PDB entry 7JSN | electron microscopy, 3.20 A resolution | chains A and D of the 6 polymer chains in the assembly

Chain A:
Protein: Rod cGMP-specific 3', 5'-cyclic phosphodiesterase subunit alpha
Organism: Bos taurus
Notes: EC 3.1.4.35
Reference sequence: P11541 (PDE6A_BOVIN); residues 1-859 here = UniProt positions 1-859
Chain sequence (859 residues; each row starts with the number of its first residue):
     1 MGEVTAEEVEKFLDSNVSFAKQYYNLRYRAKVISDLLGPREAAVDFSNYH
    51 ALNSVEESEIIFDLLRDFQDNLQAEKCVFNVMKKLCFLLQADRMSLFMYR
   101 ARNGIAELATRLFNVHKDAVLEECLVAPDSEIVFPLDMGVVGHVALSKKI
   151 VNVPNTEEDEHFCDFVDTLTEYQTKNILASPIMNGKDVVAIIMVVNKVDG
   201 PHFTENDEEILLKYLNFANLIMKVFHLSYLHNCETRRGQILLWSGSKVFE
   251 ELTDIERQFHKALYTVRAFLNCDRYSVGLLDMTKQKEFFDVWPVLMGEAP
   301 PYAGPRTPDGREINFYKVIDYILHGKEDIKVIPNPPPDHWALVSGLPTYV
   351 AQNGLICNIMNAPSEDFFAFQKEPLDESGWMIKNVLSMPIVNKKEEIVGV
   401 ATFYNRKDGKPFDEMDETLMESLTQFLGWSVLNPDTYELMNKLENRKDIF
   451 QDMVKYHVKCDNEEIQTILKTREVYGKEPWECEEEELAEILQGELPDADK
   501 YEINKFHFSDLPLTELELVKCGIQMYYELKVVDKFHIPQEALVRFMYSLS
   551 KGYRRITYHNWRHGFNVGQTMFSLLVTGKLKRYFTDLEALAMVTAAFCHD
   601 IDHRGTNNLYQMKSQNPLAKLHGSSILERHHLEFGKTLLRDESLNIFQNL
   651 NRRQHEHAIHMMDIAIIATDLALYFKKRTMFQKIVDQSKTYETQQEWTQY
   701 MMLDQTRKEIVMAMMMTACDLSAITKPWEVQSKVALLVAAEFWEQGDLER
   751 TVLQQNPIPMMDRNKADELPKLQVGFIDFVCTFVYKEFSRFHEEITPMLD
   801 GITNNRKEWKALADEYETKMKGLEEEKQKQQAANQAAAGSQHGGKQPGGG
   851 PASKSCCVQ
Not modelled in the structure: 1-7, 828-859
Swiss-Prot annotation at these positions:
  - active site: H559 (Proton donor)
  - binding site (a divalent metal cation): H563, H599, D600, D720
  - modified residue: G2 (N-acetylglycine), C856 (Cysteine methyl ester)
  - lipidation: C856 (S-farnesyl cysteine)
Small-molecule neighbours:
  - guanosine-3',5'-monophosphate (35G): R93, M94, S95, F113, N114, F134, G139, V140, V141, F162, C163, V166, D167, T170, Y172, T174, I177, M193, V195
  - Mg2+ (MG): D600, E628, H631
  - vardenafil, levitra (VDN; 2-{2-ethoxy-5-[(4-ethylpiperazin-1-yl)sulfonyl]phenyl}-5-methyl-7-propylimidazo[5,1-f][1,2,4]triazin-4(1h)-one): Y558, L671, L721, A723, A735, V738, A739, F742, M760, L769, L772, Q773, F776
  - Zn2+ (ZN): H563, H599, D600, D720

Chain D:
Protein: Retinal rod rhodopsin-sensitive cGMP 3', 5'-cyclic phosphodiesterase subunit gamma
Organism: Bos taurus
Notes: EC 3.1.4.35
Reference sequence: P04972 (CNRG_BOVIN); residues 1-87 here = UniProt positions 1-87
Chain sequence (87 residues; each row starts with the number of its first residue):
     1 MNLEPPKAEIRSATRVMGGPVTPRKGPPKFKQRQTRQFKSKPPKKGVQGF
    51 GDDIPGMEGLGTDITVICPWEAFNHLELHELAQYGII
Not modelled in the structure: 1-9, 81-87
Swiss-Prot annotation at these positions:
  - modified residue: M1 (N-acetylmethionine)

Interface between chain A and chain D:
Contacting residue pairs - 12 pairs, chain A then chain D:
  N232(A) - I54(D)
  N232(A) - P55(D)
  T235(A) - I54(D)
  R236(A) - I54(D)
  R236(A) - P55(D)
  Q239(A) - M57(D)
  W243(A) - K39(D)
  A268(A) - G56(D)
  A268(A) - G61(D)
  F269(A) - K39(D)
  F269(A) - G56(D)
  F269(A) - M57(D)  hydrophobic
Interface residues without a listed pair, chain A (11 interface residues in all): H231, T265, R267, N271
Interface residues without a listed pair, chain D (10 interface residues in all): F38, G51, D53, T62

Overview:
Chain A and chain D form an interface of 11 and 10 residues respectively. Bound to chain A: Zn2+, Mg2+,
vardenafil, levitra and guanosine-3',5'-monophosphate. UniProt lists active-site residue H559(A) and 4
divalent metal cation-binding residues on chain A.
Here chain A is Rod cGMP-specific 3', 5'-cyclic phosphodiesterase subunit alpha and chain D is Retinal rod
rhodopsin-sensitive cGMP 3', 5'-cyclic phosphodiesterase subunit gamma, both from Bos taurus. Entry 7JSN
(Structure of the Visual Signaling Complex between Transducin and Phosphodiesterase 6) was determined by
electron microscopy.
